Entry 9QCU (X-ray diffraction, 1.40 A resolution); this record covers chains A and B.

== Chain A (and B) ==
Name: L-asparaginase II
Organism: Rhizobium etli
Notes: chain B of this document is another copy of the same molecule, construct and numbering; everything in this record applies to it too
UniProtKB: Q9RFN5 (Q9RFN5_RHIET); residues 1-367 here correspond to UniProt positions 5-371 (UniProt number = residue number + 4)
Amino-acid sequence (373 residues; each row starts with the number of its first residue; numbers below 1 keep their minus sign (Gly-5 is residue -5)):
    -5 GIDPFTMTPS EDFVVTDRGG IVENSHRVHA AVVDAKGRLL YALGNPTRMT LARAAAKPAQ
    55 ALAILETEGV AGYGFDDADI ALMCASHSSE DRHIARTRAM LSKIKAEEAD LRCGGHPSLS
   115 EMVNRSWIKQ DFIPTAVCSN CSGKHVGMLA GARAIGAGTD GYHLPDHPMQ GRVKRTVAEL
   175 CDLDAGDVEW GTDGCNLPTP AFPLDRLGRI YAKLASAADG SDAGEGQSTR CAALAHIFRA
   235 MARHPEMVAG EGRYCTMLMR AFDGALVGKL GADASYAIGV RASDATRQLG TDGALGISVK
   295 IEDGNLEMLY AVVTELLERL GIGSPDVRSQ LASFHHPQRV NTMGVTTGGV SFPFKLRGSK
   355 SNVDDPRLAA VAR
Not modelled in the structure: -5 to 1, 353-367 (chain B: -5, 354-356)
Construct notes: expression tag (-5 to 0); engineered mutation Ala48 (Ser52 in Q9RFN5)
Bound ions: Zn2+: Cys135, Lys138, Cys189
Reported in the primary citation:
  - mutagenesis - S48A: abolished catalytic activity on L-asparagine
  - self-association interface (contacts with another copy of this molecule); pairs are residue here / residue on that copy: Arg47-Glu17 (salt bridge)
  - conformationally variable residues (side-chain flip): Lys51
  - contacts within the chain: Lys51-Ser80 (hydrogen bond), Lys51-Ala79 (backbone contact), Lys51-Asn134 (hydrogen bond), Asp187-Thr193, Arg47-Asp187
  - binding site for sulfate ion: Arg47, Gly188, Cys189
  - catalytic residues: Arg47, Lys51, Ser80, Lys263

== Chain A / chain B interface ==
Contacting residue pairs (85; chain A residue first):
  Arg12(A) - Leu45(B)
  Arg12(A) - Arg47(B)
  Arg12(A) - Thr186(B)  hydrogen bond (side chain-backbone)
  Arg12(A) - Asp187(B)
  Arg12(A) - Gly188(B)
  Arg12(A) - Thr193(B)
  Ile15(A) - Leu45(B)  hydrophobic
  Ile15(A) - Glu183(B)
  Ile15(A) - Trp184(B)
  Ile15(A) - Gly185(B)
  Ile15(A) - Ala195(B)  hydrophobic
  Glu17(A) - Arg42(B)  hydrogen bond (backbone-side chain)
  Glu17(A) - Leu45(B)
  Glu17(A) - Arg47(B)  salt bridge
  Glu17(A) - Asp267(B)
  Glu17(A) - Lys294(B)  hydrogen bond (backbone-side chain)
  Asn18(A) - Asp267(B)  hydrogen bond
  Asn18(A) - Lys294(B)  hydrogen bond
  Asn18(A) - Glu296(B)
  Asn18(A) - Asp297(B)
  Asn18(A) - Gly298(B)
  Ser19(A) - Glu296(B)  hydrogen bond
  Ser19(A) - Asp297(B)
  His20(A) - Asp297(B)
  Arg42(A) - Glu17(B)  hydrogen bond (side chain-backbone)
  Leu45(A) - Arg12(B)
  Leu45(A) - Ile15(B)  hydrophobic
  Leu45(A) - Glu17(B)
  Arg47(A) - Arg12(B)
  Arg47(A) - Glu17(B)  salt bridge
  Arg106(A) - Met337(B)
  Cys107(A) - Met337(B)
  Gly108(A) - Thr336(B)  hydrogen bond (backbone-side chain)
  Gly108(A) - Met337(B)
  Gly109(A) - Thr336(B)
  His110(A) - Thr336(B)
  Arg119(A) - Ile122(B)
  Ile122(A) - Arg119(B)
  Ile122(A) - Ile122(B)  hydrophobic
  Ile122(A) - Lys123(B)
  Lys123(A) - Ile122(B)
  Lys123(A) - Asp125(B)  salt bridge
  Asp125(A) - Lys123(B)  salt bridge
  Glu183(A) - Ile15(B)
  Trp184(A) - Ile15(B)
  Gly185(A) - Ile15(B)
  Thr186(A) - Arg12(B)  hydrogen bond (backbone-side chain)
  Thr186(A) - Asn335(B)
  Thr186(A) - Thr341(B)
  Asp187(A) - Arg12(B)
  Asp187(A) - Asn335(B)  hydrogen bond (backbone-side chain)
  Gly188(A) - Arg12(B)
  Gly188(A) - Asn335(B)
  Gly188(A) - Thr336(B)  hydrogen bond (backbone-side chain)
  Cys189(A) - Thr336(B)
  Asn190(A) - Asn335(B)  hydrogen bond
  Asn190(A) - Met337(B)
  Asn190(A) - Val339(B)
  Ala195(A) - Ile15(B)  hydrophobic
  Asp267(A) - Glu17(B)
  Asp267(A) - Asn18(B)  hydrogen bond
  Lys294(A) - Glu17(B)  hydrogen bond (side chain-backbone)
  Lys294(A) - Asn18(B)  hydrogen bond
  Glu296(A) - Asn18(B)
  Glu296(A) - Ser19(B)  hydrogen bond
  Asp297(A) - Asn18(B)
  Asp297(A) - Ser19(B)
  Asp297(A) - His20(B)
  Asp297(A) - Asp297(B)
  Gly298(A) - Asn18(B)
  Asn335(A) - Thr186(B)
  Asn335(A) - Asp187(B)  hydrogen bond (side chain-backbone)
  Asn335(A) - Gly188(B)
  Asn335(A) - Asn190(B)  hydrogen bond
  Thr336(A) - Gly108(B)  hydrogen bond (side chain-backbone)
  Thr336(A) - Gly109(B)
  Thr336(A) - His110(B)
  Thr336(A) - Gly188(B)  hydrogen bond (side chain-backbone)
  Thr336(A) - Cys189(B)
  Met337(A) - Arg106(B)
  Met337(A) - Cys107(B)
  Met337(A) - Gly108(B)
  Met337(A) - Asn190(B)
  Val339(A) - Asn190(B)
  Thr341(A) - Thr186(B)
Also at the interface, not in a pair above, chain A (41 interface residues in all): Val16, Asn118, Thr193, Ala266
Also at the interface, not in a pair above, chain B (40 interface residues in all): Val16, Ala266

== Summary ==
41 residues of chain A face 40 of chain B across their interface; the contacts include 20 hydrogen bonds and 4
salt bridges. Polar contacts include Glu17(A)-Arg47(B), Lys123(A)-Asp125(B) and Arg12(A)-Thr186(B). From the
paper: catalytic residues Arg47(A), Lys51(A) and Ser80(A) among others; S48A of chain A abolishes catalytic
activity on L-asparagine.
Chain A and chain B are both L-asparaginase II (Rhizobium etli); the structure, Crystal structure of Rhizobium
etli L-asparaginase ReAV S48A mutant, was determined by X-ray diffraction together with 9QCT, 9QCW, 9QCY and
9QCZ from the same study.
